Entry 3VI1 (X-ray diffraction, 2.00 A resolution); this record covers chains A and C.

== Chain A ==
Protein: Alkaline metalloproteinase
Organism: Pseudomonas aeruginosa
Notes: EC 3.4.24.-
UniProt: Q03023 (APRA_PSEAE); residues 1-470 here correspond to UniProt positions 10-479 (UniProt number = residue number + 9)
Sequence (470 residues; numbered 1 to 470; the number before each row is that of its first residue):
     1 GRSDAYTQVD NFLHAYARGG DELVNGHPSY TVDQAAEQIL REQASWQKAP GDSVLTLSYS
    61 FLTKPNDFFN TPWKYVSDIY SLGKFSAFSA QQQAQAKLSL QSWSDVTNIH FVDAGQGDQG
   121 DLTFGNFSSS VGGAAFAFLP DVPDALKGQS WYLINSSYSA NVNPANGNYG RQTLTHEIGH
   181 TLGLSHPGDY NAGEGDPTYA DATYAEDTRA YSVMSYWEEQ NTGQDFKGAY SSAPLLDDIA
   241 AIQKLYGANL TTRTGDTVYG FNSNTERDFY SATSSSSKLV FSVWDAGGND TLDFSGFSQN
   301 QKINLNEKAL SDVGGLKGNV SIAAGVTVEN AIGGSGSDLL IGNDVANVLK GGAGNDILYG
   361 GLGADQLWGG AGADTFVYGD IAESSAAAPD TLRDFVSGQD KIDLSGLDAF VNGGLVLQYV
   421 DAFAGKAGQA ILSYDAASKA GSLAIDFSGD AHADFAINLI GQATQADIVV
Disordered / not traced: 436-439
Ion coordination: Zn2+: H176, H180, H186; Ca2+ site 1: R253, G255, T257, D285, G287, D290; Ca2+ site 2: G288, D290, T327, E329; Ca2+ site 3: G334, G336, D338, G351, A353, D356; Ca2+ site 4: N343, V345, N347, G360, L362, D365; Ca2+ site 5: G352, G354, D356, G369, A371, D374; Ca2+ site 6: G361, G363, D365, E383, D390; Ca2+ site 7: G370, G372, D374, D400; Ca2+ site 8: D446, S448, D450, H452, D454

== Chain C ==
Protein: Substance P1-6, RPKPQQ
Sequence (6 residues; numbered 1 to 6; the number before each row is that of its first residue):
     1 RPKPQQ

== Interface between chain A and chain C ==
Residue-residue contacts (53; chain A residue first):
  Y75(A) - R1(C)  hydrogen bond (backbone-side chain)
  V76(A) - R1(C)
  S77(A) - R1(C)
  I79(A) - R1(C)
  I79(A) - P2(C)
  I79(A) - P4(C)  hydrophobic
  V131(A) - Q6(C)  hydrogen bond (backbone-side chain)
  G132(A) - Q6(C)
  G133(A) - Q5(C)
  G133(A) - Q6(C)
  A134(A) - Q5(C)  hydrogen bond (backbone-backbone)
  A134(A) - Q6(C)
  A135(A) - P4(C)
  A135(A) - Q5(C)  hydrogen bond (backbone-backbone)
  A135(A) - Q6(C)
  F136(A) - P2(C)  hydrophobic
  F136(A) - K3(C)
  F136(A) - P4(C)
  F136(A) - Q5(C)
  F136(A) - Q6(C)
  A137(A) - P2(C)
  A137(A) - K3(C)  hydrogen bond (backbone-backbone)
  A137(A) - P4(C)
  A137(A) - Q5(C)  hydrogen bond (backbone-backbone)
  F138(A) - R1(C)
  F138(A) - P2(C)  hydrophobic
  F138(A) - P4(C)  hydrophobic
  L139(A) - Q5(C)
  V142(A) - P2(C)  hydrophobic
  P143(A) - R1(C)
  Y169(A) - Q5(C)  hydrogen bond
  Y169(A) - Q6(C)  hydrogen bond (side chain-backbone)
  H176(A) - Q5(C)  hydrogen bond
  E177(A) - K3(C)
  E177(A) - Q5(C)
  H180(A) - K3(C)
  H180(A) - Q5(C)
  H186(A) - P4(C)  hydrogen bond (side chain-backbone)
  H186(A) - Q5(C)
  H186(A) - Q6(C)
  N191(A) - K3(C)
  N191(A) - P4(C)
  N191(A) - Q5(C)  hydrogen bond
  N191(A) - Q6(C)
  A192(A) - P4(C)
  A192(A) - Q5(C)
  A192(A) - Q6(C)
  E194(A) - K3(C)  salt bridge
  R209(A) - Q5(C)
  Y216(A) - P4(C)  hydrogen bond (side chain-backbone)
  Y216(A) - Q5(C)
  Y216(A) - Q6(C)  hydrogen bond (side chain-backbone)
  W217(A) - Q6(C)
Also at the interface, not in a pair above, chain A (32 interface residues in all): W73, K74, L146, Y158, T173, Y190

== In short ==
32 residues of chain A face 6 of chain C across their interface, with 13 hydrogen bonds and 1 salt bridge.
Polar contacts include E194(A)-K3(C), Y75(A)-R1(C) and V131(A)-Q6(C). The Zn2+ site is built by H176(A),
H180(A) and H186(A).
Chain A is Alkaline metalloproteinase (Pseudomonas aeruginosa) and chain C is Substance P1-6, RPKPQQ; the
structure, Crystal structure of Pseudomonas aerginosa alkaline protease complexed with Substance P(1-6), was
determined by X-ray diffraction.
